Entry 6FLQ (electron microscopy, 3.60 A resolution); this record covers chains C and R of the 9 polymer chains in the assembly.

[Chain C]
Protein: DNA-directed RNA polymerase subunit beta
Organism: Escherichia coli (strain K12)
Notes: EC 2.7.7.6
UniProt: P0A8V2 (RPOB_ECOLI); numbering as in UniProt (aligned over 1-1342)
Sequence (1342 residues; row label = number of the first residue in the row):
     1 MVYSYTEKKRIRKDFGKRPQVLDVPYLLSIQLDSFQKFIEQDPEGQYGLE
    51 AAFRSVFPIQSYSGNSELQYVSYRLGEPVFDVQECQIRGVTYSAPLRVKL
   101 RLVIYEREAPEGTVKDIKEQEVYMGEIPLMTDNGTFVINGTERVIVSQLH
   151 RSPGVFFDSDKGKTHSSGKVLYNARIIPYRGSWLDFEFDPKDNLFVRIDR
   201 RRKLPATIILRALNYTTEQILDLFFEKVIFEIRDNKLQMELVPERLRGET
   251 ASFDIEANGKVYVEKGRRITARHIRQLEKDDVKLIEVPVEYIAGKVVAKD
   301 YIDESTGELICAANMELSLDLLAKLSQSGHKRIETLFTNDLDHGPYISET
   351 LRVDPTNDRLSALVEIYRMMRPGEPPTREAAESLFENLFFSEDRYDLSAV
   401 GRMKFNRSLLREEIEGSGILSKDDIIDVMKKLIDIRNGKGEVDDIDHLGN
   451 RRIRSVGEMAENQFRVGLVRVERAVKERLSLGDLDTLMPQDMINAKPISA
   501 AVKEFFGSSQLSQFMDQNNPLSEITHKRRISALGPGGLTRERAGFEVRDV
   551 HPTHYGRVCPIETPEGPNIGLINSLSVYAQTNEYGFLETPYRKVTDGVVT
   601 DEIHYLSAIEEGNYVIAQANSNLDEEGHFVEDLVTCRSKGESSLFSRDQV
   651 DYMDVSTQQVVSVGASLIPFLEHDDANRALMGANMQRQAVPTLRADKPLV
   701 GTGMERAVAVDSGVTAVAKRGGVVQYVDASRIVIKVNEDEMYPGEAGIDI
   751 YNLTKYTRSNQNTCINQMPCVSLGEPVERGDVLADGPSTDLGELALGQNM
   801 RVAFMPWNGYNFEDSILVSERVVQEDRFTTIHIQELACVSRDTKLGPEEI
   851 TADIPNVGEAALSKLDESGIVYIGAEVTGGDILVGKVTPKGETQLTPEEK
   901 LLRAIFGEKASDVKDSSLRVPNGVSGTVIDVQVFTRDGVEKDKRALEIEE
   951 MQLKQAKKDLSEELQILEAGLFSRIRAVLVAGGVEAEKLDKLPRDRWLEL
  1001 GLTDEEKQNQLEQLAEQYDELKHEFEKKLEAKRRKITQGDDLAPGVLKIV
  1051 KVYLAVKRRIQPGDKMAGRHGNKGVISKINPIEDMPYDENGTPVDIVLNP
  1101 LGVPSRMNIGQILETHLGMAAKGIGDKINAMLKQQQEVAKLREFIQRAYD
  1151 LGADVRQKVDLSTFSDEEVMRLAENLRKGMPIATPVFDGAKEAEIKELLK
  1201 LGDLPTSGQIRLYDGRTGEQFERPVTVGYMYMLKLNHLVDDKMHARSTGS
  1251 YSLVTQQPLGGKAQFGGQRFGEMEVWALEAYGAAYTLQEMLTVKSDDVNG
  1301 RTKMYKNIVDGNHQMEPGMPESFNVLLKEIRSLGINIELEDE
Unresolved in the structure: 1
Curated features (UniProtKB/Swiss-Prot):
  - modified residue (N6-acetyllysine): Lys-1022, Lys-1200
  - mutagenesis: Ile-561 (I561S: Resistant to antibiotics salinamide A and B), Ile-569 (I569S: Resistant to antibiotics salinamide A and B), Ala-665 (A665E: Resistant to antibiotics salinamide A and B), Asp-675 (D675A/G: Resistant to antibiotics salinamide A and B), Asn-677 (N677H/K: Resistant to antibiotics salinamide A and B), Leu-680 (L680M: Resistant to antibiotics salinamide A and B), Glu-813 (E813K: Disrupts the enzyme's active center)

[Chain R]
Molecule: 21-nt RNA strand
Sequence (21 nucleotides; each row starts with the number of its first residue; note: 8 numbers in that range are skipped by the numbering (no residue carries them; nothing is unmodelled there)):
     1 CCUGA
    14 UCAGGCGAUGUGUGCU

[Interface between chain C and chain R]
Pairs across the interface (20; chain C residue first):
  Gln-510(C) / U24(R)  phosphate contact
  Gln-510(C) / G25(R)  hydrogen bond to the phosphate
  Gln-513(C) / G25(R)  hydrogen bond to the sugar
  Gln-513(C) / U26(R)  phosphate contact
  Arg-687(C) / G27(R)  salt bridge to the phosphate
  Gln-688(C) / G27(R)  phosphate contact
  Gln-688(C) / C28(R)  phosphate contact
  Asn-856(C) / G4(R)  sugar contact
  Lys-890(C) / G17(R)  salt bridge to the phosphate
  Lys-914(C) / G17(R)  hydrogen bond to the phosphate
  Lys-914(C) / G18(R)  salt bridge to the phosphate
  Asp-915(C) / G17(R)  sugar contact
  Lys-1065(C) / U29(R)  salt bridge to the phosphate
  His-1237(C) / G27(R)  sugar contact
  Thr-1248(C) / C1(R)  sugar contact
  Gly-1249(C) / C1(R)  sugar contact
  Ser-1250(C) / C19(R)  hydrogen bond to the base
  Tyr-1251(C) / C19(R)  base contact
  Ser-1252(C) / C19(R)  sugar contact
  Leu-1253(C) / C19(R)  hydrogen bond to the sugar
Other interface residues (no listed pair), chain C (23 interface residues in all): Ser-509, Arg-540, Pro-564, Asn-568, Val-857, Gly-858, Leu-1259
Other interface residues (no listed pair), chain R (13 interface residues in all): U3, G20

[Summary]
23 residues of chain C and 13 residues of chain R are in contact, with 5 hydrogen bonds and 4 salt bridges.
Polar pairs include Ser-1250(C)/C19(R), Gln-513(C)/G25(R) and Leu-1253(C)/C19(R). Curated annotation (UniProt)
lists 7 mutagenesis sites on chain C.
Here chain C is DNA-directed RNA polymerase subunit beta (Escherichia coli (strain K12)) and chain R is a
21-nt RNA strand. Entry 6FLQ (CryoEM structure of E.coli RNA polymerase paused elongation complex bound to
NusA) was determined by electron microscopy together with 6FLP from the same study.
